PDB entry 4TUL | X-ray diffraction, 1.40 A resolution | chains L and I of the 3 polymer chains in the assembly

== Chain L ==
Protein: Light chain of monoclonal antibody against neuroblastoma associated antigen
From: Mus musculus
Notes: antibody fragment or engineered binder
Amino-acid sequence (220 residues; row label = number of the first residue in the row):
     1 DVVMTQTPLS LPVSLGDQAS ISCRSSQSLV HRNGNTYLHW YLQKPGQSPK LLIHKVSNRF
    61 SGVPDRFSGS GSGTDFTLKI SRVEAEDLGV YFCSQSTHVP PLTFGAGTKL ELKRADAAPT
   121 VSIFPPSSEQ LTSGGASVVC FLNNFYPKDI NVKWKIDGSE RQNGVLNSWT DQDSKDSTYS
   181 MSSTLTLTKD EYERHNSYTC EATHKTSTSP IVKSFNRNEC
Not modelled in the structure: 219-220
Cystine bridges: Cys23-Cys93, Cys140-Cys200
Reported in the primary citation:
  - mutagenesis - H31N, S96A: abolished binding to GD2

== Chain I ==
Protein: peptide2
Amino-acid sequence (17 residues; numbered 1 to 17; the number before each row is that of its first residue):
     1 VCNPLTGALL CSAAEGD
Not modelled in the structure: 12-17
Cystine bridges: Cys2-Cys11

== Interface between chain L and chain I ==
Pairs across the interface (10):
  Tyr37(L) with Pro4(I); Leu5(I); Gly7(I)
  His39(L) with Leu5(I), hydrogen bond (side chain-backbone)
  Tyr41(L) with Leu5(I)
  Leu51(L) with Leu5(I), hydrophobic
  His54(L) with Leu5(I)
  Lys55(L) with Pro4(I), hydrogen bond (side chain-backbone)
  Ser96(L) with Leu5(I); Thr6(I), hydrogen bond (side chain-backbone)
Also at the interface, not in a pair above, chain L (9 interface residues in all): Val99, Leu102
Also at the interface, not in a pair above, chain I (5 interface residues in all): Leu9
The authors on this interface:
  - specific contacts: His39(L)-Leu5(I) (hydrogen bond), Ser96(L)-Thr6(I) (hydrogen bond)
  - epitope / paratope residues, chain L: His39(L), Ser96(L)

== In short ==
The interface between chain L and chain I involves 9 residues on one side and 5 on the other; the contacts
include 3 hydrogen bonds. Polar pairs include His39(L)-Leu5(I), Lys55(L)-Pro4(I) and Ser96(L)-Thr6(I). The
paper describes hydrogen bonds between His39(L) and Leu5(I) and Ser96(L) and Thr6(I). From the paper: H31N and
S96A of chain L abolish binding to GD2; epitope/paratope residues His39(L) and Ser96(L).
Chain L is Light chain of monoclonal antibody against neuroblastoma associated antigen (Mus musculus) and
chain I is peptide2; the structure, Crystal structure of monoclonal antibody against neuroblastoma associated
antigen, was determined by X-ray diffraction together with 4TRP, 4TUJ, 4TUK and 4TUO from the same study.
